3DQX - chain A; structure by X-ray diffraction, 2.30 A resolution.

== Chain A ==
Molecule: Proto-oncogene tyrosine-protein kinase Src
Source organism: Gallus gallus
Notes: EC 2.7.10.2; fragment: chicken c-Src kinase domain 251-533
Reference sequence: P00523 (SRC_CHICK); numbering as in UniProt (aligned over 251-533)
Amino-acid sequence (286 residues; each row starts with the number of its first residue):
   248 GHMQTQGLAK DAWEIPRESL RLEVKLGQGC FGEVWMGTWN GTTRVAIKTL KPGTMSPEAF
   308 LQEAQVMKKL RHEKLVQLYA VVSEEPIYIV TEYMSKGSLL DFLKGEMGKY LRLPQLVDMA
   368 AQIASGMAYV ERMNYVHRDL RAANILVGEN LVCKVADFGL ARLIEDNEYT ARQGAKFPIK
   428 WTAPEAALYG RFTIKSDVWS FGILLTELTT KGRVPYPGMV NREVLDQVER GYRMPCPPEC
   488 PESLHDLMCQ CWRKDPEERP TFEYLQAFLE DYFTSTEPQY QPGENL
Unresolved in the structure: 248-258, 413-420
Differences from the reference sequence: expression tag (248-250)
Small-molecule neighbours: adenosine monophosphate (AMP): L273, G274, V281, A293, K295, V323, T338, E339, Y340, M341, G344, S345, D348, A390, N391, L393, D404
Curated features (UniProtKB/Swiss-Prot):
  - active site: D386 (Proton acceptor)
  - binding site (ATP): L273 to V281, K295
  - modified residue: Y416 (Phosphotyrosine), Y436 (Phosphotyrosine), C498 (S-nitrosocysteine), Y527 (Phosphotyrosine)
  - mutagenesis: C498 (C498A: Significant reduction in S-nitrosylation), Y527 (Y527F: Constitutively active)

== Summary ==
Bound to chain A: adenosine monophosphate. From UniProt: active-site residue D386, 10 ATP-binding residues and
2 mutagenesis sites.
Chain A is Proto-oncogene tyrosine-protein kinase Src (Gallus gallus); the structure, chicken c-Src kinase
domain in complex with ATPgS, was determined by X-ray diffraction together with 3DQW from the same study.
